Entry 8UZ9 (X-ray diffraction, 2.08 A resolution); this record covers chain A.

== Chain A ==
Protein: Neutrophil gelatinase-associated lipocalin
Source organism: Homo sapiens
UniProt: P80188 (NGAL_HUMAN); residues 1-178 here correspond to UniProt positions 21-198 (UniProt number = residue number + 20)
Chain sequence (178 residues; row label = number of the first residue in the row):
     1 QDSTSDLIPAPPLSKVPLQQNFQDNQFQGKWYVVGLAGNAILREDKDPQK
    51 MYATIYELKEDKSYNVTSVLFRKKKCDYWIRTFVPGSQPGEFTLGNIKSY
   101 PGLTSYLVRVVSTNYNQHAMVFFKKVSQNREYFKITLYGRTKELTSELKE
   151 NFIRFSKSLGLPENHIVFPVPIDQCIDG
Not modelled in the structure: 1-3, 178
Cystine bridges: Cys76-Cys175
Differences from the reference sequence: conflict Ser87 (Cys107 in P80188)
Residues lining bound ligands:
  - 4OL (N,N'-butane-1,4-diylbis[1-hydroxy-N-(3-{[(1-hydroxy-6-oxo-1,6-dihydropyridin-2-yl)carbonyl]amino}propyl)-6-oxo-1,6-dihydropyridine-2-carboxamide]): Ala40, Ile41, Tyr106, Phe123, Lys124, Lys125, Tyr132, Phe133, Lys134
  - actinium ion (ZTM): Arg81, Tyr106, Lys125, Lys134
Swiss-Prot annotation at these positions:
  - binding site (a carboxymycobactin): Tyr52 to Thr54, Lys125, Lys134, Tyr138
  - binding site (enterobactin): Tyr106, Lys134
  - modified residue: Gln1 (Pyrrolidone carboxylic acid)
  - glycosylation: Asn65 (N-linked (GlcNAc...) asparagine)
Reported in the primary citation:
  - binding site for 4OL: Lys125, Lys134
  - conformationally variable residues: Lys125

== Overview ==
Chain A binds actinium ion and compound 4OL. UniProt lists 6 carboxymycobactin-binding residues and
enterobactin-binding residues Tyr106 and Lys134. The paper reports a binding site for 4OL at Lys125 and
Lys134; conformational variability at Lys125.
Chain A is Neutrophil gelatinase-associated lipocalin (Homo sapiens); the structure, Fundamental
Characterization of Chelated and Crystallized Actinium in a Macromolecular Host, was determined by X-ray
diffraction together with 8UYN from the same study.
